5LQW - chains Q and 2 of the 31 polymer chains in the assembly; structure by electron microscopy, 5.80 A resolution (low resolution: residue-level contacts below are approximate; hydrogen-bond / salt-bridge calls are withheld).

# Chain Q
Name: U2 snRNP component HSH155
Organism: Saccharomyces cerevisiae
UniProt: P49955 (SF3B1_YEAST); numbering as in UniProt; present here: 1-364, 367-971
Amino-acid sequence (971 residues; row label = number of the first residue in the row; note: 1 number in that range is skipped by the numbering (no residue carries it; nothing is unmodelled there)):
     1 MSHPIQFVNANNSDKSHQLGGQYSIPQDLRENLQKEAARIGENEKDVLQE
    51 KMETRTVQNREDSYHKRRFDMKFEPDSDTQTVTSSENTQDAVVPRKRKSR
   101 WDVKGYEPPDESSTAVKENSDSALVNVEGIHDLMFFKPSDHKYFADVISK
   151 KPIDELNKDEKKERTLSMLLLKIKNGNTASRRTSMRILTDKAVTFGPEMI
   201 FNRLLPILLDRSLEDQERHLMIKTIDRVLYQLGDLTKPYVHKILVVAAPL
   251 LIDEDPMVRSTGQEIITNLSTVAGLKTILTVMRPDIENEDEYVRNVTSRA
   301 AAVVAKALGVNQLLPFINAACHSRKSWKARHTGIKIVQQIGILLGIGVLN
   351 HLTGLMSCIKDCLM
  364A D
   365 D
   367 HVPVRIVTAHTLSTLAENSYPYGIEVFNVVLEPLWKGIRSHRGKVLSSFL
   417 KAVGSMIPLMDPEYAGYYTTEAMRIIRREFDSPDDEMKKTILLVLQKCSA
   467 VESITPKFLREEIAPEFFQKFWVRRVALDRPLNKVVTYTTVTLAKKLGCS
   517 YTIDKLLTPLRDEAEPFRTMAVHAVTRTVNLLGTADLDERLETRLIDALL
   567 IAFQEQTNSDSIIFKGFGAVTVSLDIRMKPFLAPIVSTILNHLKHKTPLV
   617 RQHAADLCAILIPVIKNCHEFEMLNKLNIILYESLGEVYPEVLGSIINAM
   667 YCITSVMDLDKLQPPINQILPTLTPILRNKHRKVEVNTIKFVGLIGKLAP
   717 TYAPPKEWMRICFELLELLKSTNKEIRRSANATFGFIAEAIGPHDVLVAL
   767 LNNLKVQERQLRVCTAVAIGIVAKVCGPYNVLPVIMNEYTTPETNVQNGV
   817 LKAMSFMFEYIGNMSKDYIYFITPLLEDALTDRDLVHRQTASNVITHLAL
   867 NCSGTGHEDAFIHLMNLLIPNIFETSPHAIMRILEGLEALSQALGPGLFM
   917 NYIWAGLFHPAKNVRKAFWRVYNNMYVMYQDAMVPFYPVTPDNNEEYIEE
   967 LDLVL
Not modelled in the structure: 1-125, 151-160, 175-177, 364A, 408-410, 449-450, 515, 677-680, 715-720, 755-758, 770-777, 848-849, 961-971

# Chain 2
Molecule: U2 snRNA
Organism: Saccharomyces cerevisiae
Sequence (1175 nucleotides; each row starts with the number of its first residue):
     1 ACGAAUCUCUUUGCCUUUUGGCUUAGAUCAAGUGUAGUAUCUGUUCUUUU
    51 CAGUGUAACAACUGAAAUGACCUCAAUGAGGCUCAUUACCUUUUAAUUUG
   101 UUACAAUACACAUUUUUUGGCACCCAAAAUAAUAAAAUGGACGGGAAGAG
   151 ACUUUUUAAGCAAGUUGUUUUCCGCUAAUGUCAGGUCUCACUACUUUUUG
   201 CUGCUAUUUUUCUUCGCUCAUGGUUUCUUCAUAAGGCGUUUUUAUGAUGG
   251 UUUUUCGAAAUUGGUUUUUGAGACGACGGUUGCUCAAGGUUAUUGUUUUU
   301 GUUUUCUUCUGGUUGUUUUCUAUUUUCUUUUUUUUAGCUUUCUGUUUCUC
   351 CCUUAGUUUGGCUUUUUGCUUCAUACUCUUCCCUGUCUUUCCGAGCCGUU
   401 UAUGUCCAACGCGGGAUUUGGUUUUUCUUUAUCGAUGGGAAGAAAUGGUG
   451 CUAUAGUAGGUUGGGAGAUAAUAUUUAUGGUAUGGGGUGCUAGUGCGGAU
   501 GGGGCGCUCUUAUUGUUGAUUUCUUCGCUCGUCUUCUUUUUCUGGUGGCG
   551 CUGCAAGAGGAAGUUUUUCGACUUUGUUAUGAUUUUUGGUUUGCAAGGAA
   601 AGGUGUCUUACGAUUCUUUUUUUGAUGUAAUAGGAUAAGCUUGCUUAUCC
   651 CCCAAGUAUCGGCCAAAGUUGUUGAUUUUCCUUUUGAAGUGUCCUCGGUU
   701 UGAGGGGGUGUAGGGUGGGGUUGGUCUACAAUAAGAGUGUUCCAUUGUUA
   751 ACGUGCUGGCGUCUUUUACUAUAUUUUUUUUCCCAGUUUAUUUUGUGCUU
   801 AUUUUCUCAUUGAGGAGAAGGAGCUCUUCUCGCAGGAUAUAAAUGGAGGU
   851 UUGCUAAAGGGGAGGAGAUGUGUUUGUGAGAAUACUGCUGAGAGAGUUCU
   901 GGAAGAGAAAAAAAGGAGGCAAUGGAAGGCGUUUGCUGGGAAAAGAGAAG
   951 AGCCAUGACUGCAUCUGUUGUUUCAAGGCCAGUUUUAUUAACCGCCUAUG
  1001 UCAUAGAGGCGUUUUUUUUGGAGGGAUUUGAAGAAUGCCGGCGGCAUCAA
  1051 GAAACGGACUUGAUGGUUGACGCCUGUUUUUAAAGUUAGAGACGUCGCGA
  1101 CCCUCGCACUUGUGGAGUCGUUCUUGACUUUUACUUUGGUCGCUUGAUGU
  1151 UUCUCUCGUCUUCCCGUUCGCUCUU
Not modelled in the structure: 1-2, 84-1175

# Interface between chain Q and chain 2
Residue-residue contacts (6):
  Ala179(Q) with U35(2)
  Thr183(Q) with A36(2)
  Ser892(Q) with U38(2)
  Ala927(Q) with A57(2)
  Lys928(Q) with A57(2)
  Asn929(Q) with A57(2)
Also at the interface, not in a pair above, chain Q (12 interface residues in all): Arg186, Ile187, Thr891, His894, Pro926, Val930
Also at the interface, not in a pair above, chain 2 (6 interface residues in all): G34, G37

# In short
12 residues of chain Q face 6 of chain 2 across their interface.
Here chain Q is U2 snRNP component HSH155 and chain 2 is U2 snRNA, both from Saccharomyces cerevisiae. Entry
5LQW (yeast activated spliceosome) was determined by electron microscopy.
